Entry 6KXS (electron microscopy, 3.40 A resolution); this record covers chains F and G of the 12 polymer chains in the assembly.

[Chain F (and G)]
Molecule: Immunoglobulin heavy constant mu
From: Homo sapiens
Notes: chain G of this document is another copy of the same molecule, construct and numbering; everything in this record applies to it too
Reference sequence: P01871 (IGHM_HUMAN); residues 229-576 here correspond to UniProt positions 106-453 (UniProt number = residue number - 123)
Sequence (383 residues; each row starts with the number of its first residue):
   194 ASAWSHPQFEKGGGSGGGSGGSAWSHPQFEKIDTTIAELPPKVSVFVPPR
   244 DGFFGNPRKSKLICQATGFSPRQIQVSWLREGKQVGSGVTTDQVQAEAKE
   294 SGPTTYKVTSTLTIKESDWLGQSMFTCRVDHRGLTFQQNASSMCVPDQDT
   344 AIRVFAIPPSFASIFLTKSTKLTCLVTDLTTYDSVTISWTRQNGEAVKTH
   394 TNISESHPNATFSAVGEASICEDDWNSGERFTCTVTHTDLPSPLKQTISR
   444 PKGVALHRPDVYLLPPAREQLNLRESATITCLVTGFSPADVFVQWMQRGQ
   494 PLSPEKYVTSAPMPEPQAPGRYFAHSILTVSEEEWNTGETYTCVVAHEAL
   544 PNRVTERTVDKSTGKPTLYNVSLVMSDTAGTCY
Unresolved in the structure: 194-344, 445-447, 569-576 (chain G: 194-344, 569-576)
Construct notes: expression tag (194-228)
Cystine bridges: Cys-367/Cys-426, Cys-474/Cys-536
Covalent attachments: N-acetylglucosamine (NAG) linked to Asn-563
What the authors report for this chain:
  - post-translational modification sites: Asn-563
  - binding site for N-acetylglucosamine: Asn-563
  - specificity-determining residues: Arg-451, Arg-514 (by similarity / conservation)

[How chain F and chain G interact]
Pairs across the interface - 33 pairs, chain F then chain G:
  Cys-414(F) with Cys-414(G), disulfide
  Asp-416(F) with Cys-414(G)
  Arg-451(F) with Gly-492(G), hydrogen bond (side chain-backbone)
  Gln-487(F) with Asn-545(G)
  Val-537(F) with Asn-545(G)
  Asn-545(F) with Phe-358(G); Val-537(G); Val-547(G)
  Val-547(F) with Asn-545(G)
  Glu-549(F) with Asn-545(G); Val-547(G); Glu-549(G)
  Thr-560(F) with Pro-559(G); Thr-560(G)
  Leu-561(F) with Thr-560(G), hydrogen bond (backbone-side chain); Leu-561(G), hydrogen bond (backbone-backbone); Tyr-562(G)
  Tyr-562(F) with Tyr-562(G)
  Asn-563(F) with Tyr-562(G), hydrogen bond (backbone-backbone); Asn-563(G); Val-564(G)
  Val-564(F) with Val-564(G); Leu-566(G), hydrophobic
  Ser-565(F) with Val-564(G), hydrogen bond (backbone-backbone); Ser-565(G); Leu-566(G), hydrogen bond (backbone-backbone)
  Leu-566(F) with Leu-566(G); Met-568(G), hydrophobic
  Val-567(F) with Ser-565(G); Leu-566(G), hydrogen bond (backbone-backbone); Val-567(G), hydrophobic; Met-568(G)
  Met-568(F) with Met-568(G)
Other interface residues (no listed pair), chain F (22 interface residues in all): Phe-358, Lys-361, Met-489, Gly-492, Pro-544
Other interface residues (no listed pair), chain G (21 interface residues in all): Ile-413, Gln-493, Pro-544, Arg-546
Inter-chain disulfides: Cys-414(F)/Cys-414(G)

[Overview]
22 residues of chain F face 21 of chain G across their interface; the contacts include 1 disulfide bond and 7
hydrogen bonds. Polar contacts include Arg-451(F)/Gly-492(G), Leu-561(F)/Thr-560(G) and Leu-561(F)/Leu-561(G).
N-acetylglucosamine is covalently linked to Asn-563(F). The paper reports a binding site for
N-acetylglucosamine at Asn-563(F); specificity determinants Arg-451(F) and Arg-514(F).
Chain F and chain G are both Immunoglobulin heavy constant mu (Homo sapiens); the structure, Cryo-EM structure
of human IgM-Fc in complex with the J chain and the ectodomain of pIgR, was determined by electron microscopy.
